PDB entry 1T61 | X-ray diffraction, 1.50 A resolution | chains C and E of the 6 polymer chains in the assembly

Chain C:
Name: Type IV Collagen
Source organism: Bos taurus
Notes: fragment: NC1 of alpha-2
UniProtKB: Q7SIB3 (CO4A2_BOVIN); residues 1-227 here = UniProt positions 1-227
Sequence (227 residues; row label = number of the first residue in the row):
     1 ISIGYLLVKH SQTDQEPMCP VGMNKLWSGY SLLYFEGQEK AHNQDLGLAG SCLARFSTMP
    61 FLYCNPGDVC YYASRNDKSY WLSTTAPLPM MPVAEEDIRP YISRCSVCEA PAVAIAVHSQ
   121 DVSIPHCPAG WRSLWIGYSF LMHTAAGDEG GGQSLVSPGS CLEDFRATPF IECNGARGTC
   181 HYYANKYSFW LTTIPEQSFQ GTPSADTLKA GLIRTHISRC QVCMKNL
Disordered / not traced: 1-4, 227
Disulfides: Cys-19/Cys-108, Cys-52/Cys-105, Cys-64/Cys-70, Cys-127/Cys-223, Cys-161/Cys-220, Cys-173/Cys-180
Ion coordination: K+ site 1: Tyr-63, Asn-65 (shared with 1 residue of chain A; Ala-186(E) of chain E); Ca2+: Asp-148, Glu-149; K+ site 2: Ala-184 (shared with Asn-66(E) of chain E; 1 residue of chain F); K+ site 3: Tyr-187 (shared with 1 residue of chain B; 1 residue of chain F)

Chain E:
Name: Type IV Collagen
Source organism: Bos taurus
Notes: fragment: NC1 of alpha-1
Sequence (229 residues; each row starts with the number of its first residue):
     1 SVDHGFLVTR HSQTTDDPQC PPGTKILYHG YSLLYVQGNE RAHGQDLGTA GSCLRKFSTM
    61 PFLFCNINNV CNFASRNDYS YWLSTPEPMP MSMAPITGEN IRPFISRCAV CEAPAMVMAV
   121 HSQTIQIPQC PTGWSSLWIG YSFVMHTSAG AEGSGQALAS PGSCLEEFRS APFIECHGRG
   181 TCNYYANAYS FWLATIERSE MFKKPTPSTL KAGELRTHVS RCQVCMRRT
Disordered / not traced: 1-4, 229
Disulfides: Cys-20/Cys-111, Cys-53/Cys-108, Cys-65/Cys-71, Cys-130/Cys-225, Cys-164/Cys-222, Cys-176/Cys-182
Ion coordination: K+ site 1: Asn-66 (shared with Ala-184(C) of chain C; 1 residue of chain F); K+ site 2: Ala-186 (shared with 1 residue of chain A; Tyr-63(C), Asn-65(C) of chain C); K+ site 3: Tyr-189 (shared with 1 residue of chain A; 1 residue of chain D)

Interface between chain C and chain E:
Pairs across the interface (51; chain C residue first):
  Glu-36(C) with Glu-40(E)
  Gln-38(C) with Ala-149(E); Gly-150(E); Asn-187(E)
  Glu-39(C) with Glu-40(E); Tyr-79(E), hydrogen bond; Ala-149(E); Gly-150(E), hydrogen bond (side chain-backbone)
  Tyr-63(C) with Tyr-185(E)
  Asn-65(C) with Ala-186(E)
  Val-69(C) with Met-93(E), hydrophobic
  Tyr-71(C) with Met-93(E), hydrogen bond (side chain-backbone); Asn-183(E)
  Ser-74(C) with Pro-95(E); Arg-179(E); Tyr-185(E), hydrogen bond (backbone-side chain)
  Arg-75(C) with Ser-148(E); Ala-149(E); Glu-175(E), salt bridge; His-177(E); Arg-179(E), hydrogen bond (backbone-side chain); Tyr-185(E); Asn-187(E), hydrogen bond
  Asn-76(C) with Asn-77(E), hydrogen bond; Asp-78(E); Tyr-79(E); His-177(E)
  Asp-77(C) with Asn-77(E)
  Lys-78(C) with Glu-40(E), salt bridge; Asn-77(E)
  Ala-146(C) with Asn-39(E); Glu-40(E); Arg-76(E)
  Gly-147(C) with Asn-39(E); Glu-40(E)
  Glu-149(C) with Glu-40(E)
  Glu-172(C) with Arg-76(E), salt bridge
  Asn-174(C) with Ser-75(E); Arg-76(E); Asn-77(E), hydrogen bond
  Ala-176(C) with Arg-179(E)
  Arg-177(C) with Ala-74(E), hydrogen bond (side chain-backbone); Ser-75(E), hydrogen bond (side chain-backbone); Arg-76(E), hydrogen bond (side chain-backbone); Gly-178(E); Arg-179(E)
  Tyr-183(C) with Ser-75(E), hydrogen bond (side chain-backbone); Arg-76(E)
  Ala-184(C) with Asn-66(E)
  Asn-185(C) with Asn-39(E); Arg-76(E), hydrogen bond
Also at the interface, not in a pair above, chain C (26 interface residues in all): Ala-73, Pro-92, Ala-145, Asp-148
Also at the interface, not in a pair above, chain E (26 interface residues in all): Gln-37, Phe-64, Asn-72, Tyr-184

Summary:
Chain C and chain E each contribute 26 residues to their interface; the contacts include 13 hydrogen bonds and
3 salt bridges. Polar pairs include Arg-75(C)/Glu-175(E), Lys-78(C)/Glu-40(E) and Glu-172(C)/Arg-76(E). The K+
site 2 is built by Tyr-63(C), Asn-65(C) and Ala-186(E). Asp-148(C) and Glu-149(C) coordinate Ca2+.
Chain C is Type IV Collagen and chain E is Type IV Collagen, both from Bos taurus; the structure, crystal
structure of collagen IV NC1 domain from placenta basement membrane, was determined by X-ray diffraction (same
publication as 1T60).
